PDB entry 9E4Y | electron microscopy, 4.30 A resolution (low resolution: residue-level contacts below are approximate; hydrogen-bond / salt-bridge calls are withheld) | chains B and D of the 8 polymer chains in the assembly

[Chain B (and D)]
Name: Isoform Flip of Glutamate receptor 2
Organism: Rattus norvegicus
Notes: chain D of this document is another copy of the same molecule, construct and numbering; everything in this record applies to it too
UniProtKB: P19491 (GRIA2_RAT), isoform P19491-2; aligned to UniProt positions 25-835 over residues 10-820 (the alignment contains insertions or deletions, so no single offset holds)
Chain sequence (811 residues; row label = number of the first residue in the row):
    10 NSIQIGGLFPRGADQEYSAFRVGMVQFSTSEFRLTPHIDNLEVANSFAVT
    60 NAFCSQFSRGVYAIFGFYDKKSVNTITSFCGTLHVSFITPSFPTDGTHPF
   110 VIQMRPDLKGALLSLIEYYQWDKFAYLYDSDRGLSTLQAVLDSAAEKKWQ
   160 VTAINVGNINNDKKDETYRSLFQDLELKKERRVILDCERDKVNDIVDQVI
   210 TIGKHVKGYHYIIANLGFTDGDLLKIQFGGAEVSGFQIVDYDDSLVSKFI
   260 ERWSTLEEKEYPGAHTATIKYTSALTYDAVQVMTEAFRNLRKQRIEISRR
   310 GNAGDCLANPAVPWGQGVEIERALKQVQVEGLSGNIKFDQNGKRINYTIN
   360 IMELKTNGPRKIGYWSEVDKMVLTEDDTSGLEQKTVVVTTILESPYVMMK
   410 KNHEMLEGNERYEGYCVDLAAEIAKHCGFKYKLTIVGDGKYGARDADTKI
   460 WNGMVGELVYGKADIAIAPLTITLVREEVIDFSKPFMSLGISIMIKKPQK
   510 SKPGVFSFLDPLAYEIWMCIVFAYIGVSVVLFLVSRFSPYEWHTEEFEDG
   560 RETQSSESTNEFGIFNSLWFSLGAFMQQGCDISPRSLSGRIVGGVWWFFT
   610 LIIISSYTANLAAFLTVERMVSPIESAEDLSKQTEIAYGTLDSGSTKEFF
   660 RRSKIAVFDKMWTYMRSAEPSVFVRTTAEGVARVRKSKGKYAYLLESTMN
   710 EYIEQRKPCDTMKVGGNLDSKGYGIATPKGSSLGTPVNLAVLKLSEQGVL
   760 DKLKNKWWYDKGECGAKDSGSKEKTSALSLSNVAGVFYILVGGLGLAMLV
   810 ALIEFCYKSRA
Unresolved in the structure: 550-564, 820
Construct notes: conflict Glu241 (Asn256 in P19491), Leu382 (Val397 in P19491), Glu384 (Gly405 in P19491), Asp385 (Asn406 in P19491), Gln392 (Asn413 in P19491)
UniProt features mapped onto this chain:
  - glycosylation: Asn355 (N-linked (GlcNAc...) asparagine)
Cystine bridges: Cys63-Cys315
Residues lining bound ligands:
  - cyclothiazide (CYZ), molecule 1: Ile481, Pro494, Ser497, Ser729, Lys730, Gly731
  - cyclothiazide (CYZ), molecule 2: Lys493, Pro494, Phe495, Met496, Ser497, Leu751, Leu759, Asp760, Lys763
  - glutamic acid (GLU): Tyr450, Pro478, Leu479, Thr480, Arg485, Leu650, Gly653, Ser654, Thr655, Lys656, Glu705, Tyr732
What the authors report for this chain:
  - binding site for Memantine: Gln586, Ile613, Thr617

[How chain B and chain D interact]
Pairs across the interface (13; chain B residue first):
  Arg178(B) with Phe237(D)
  Ile209(B) with His214(D)
  Thr210(B) with His214(D)
  Gly212(B) with His214(D); Val215(D)
  His214(B) with Ile209(D); Thr210(D); Gly212(D)
  Val215(B) with Gly212(D); Val215(D)
  Lys234(B) with Thr210(D)
  Phe237(B) with Arg178(D); Ile211(D)
Also at the interface, not in a pair above, chain B (10 interface residues in all): Ile211, Gly238
Also at the interface, not in a pair above, chain D (10 interface residues in all): Lys234, Gly238

[Summary]
The chain B/chain D interface involves 10 residues from each chain. Chain B binds glutamic acid and
cyclothiazide. The paper reports a binding site for Memantine at Gln586(B), Ile613(B) and Thr617(B).
Chain B and chain D are both Isoform Flip of Glutamate receptor 2 (Rattus norvegicus); the structure,
GluA2-gamma2 complex bound to memantine, glutamate, and cyclothiazide, was determined by electron microscopy
together with 9E4Z from the same study.
